PDB entry 8U10 | electron microscopy, 3.20 A resolution | chains I and H of the 58 polymer chains in the assembly

[Chain I (and H)]
Protein: Major capsid protein
From: Salmonella phage P22
Notes: chain H of this document is another copy of the same molecule, construct and numbering; everything in this record applies to it too
Reference sequence: P26747 (CAPSD_BPP22); numbering as in UniProt (aligned over 1-430)
Chain sequence (430 residues; each row starts with the number of its first residue):
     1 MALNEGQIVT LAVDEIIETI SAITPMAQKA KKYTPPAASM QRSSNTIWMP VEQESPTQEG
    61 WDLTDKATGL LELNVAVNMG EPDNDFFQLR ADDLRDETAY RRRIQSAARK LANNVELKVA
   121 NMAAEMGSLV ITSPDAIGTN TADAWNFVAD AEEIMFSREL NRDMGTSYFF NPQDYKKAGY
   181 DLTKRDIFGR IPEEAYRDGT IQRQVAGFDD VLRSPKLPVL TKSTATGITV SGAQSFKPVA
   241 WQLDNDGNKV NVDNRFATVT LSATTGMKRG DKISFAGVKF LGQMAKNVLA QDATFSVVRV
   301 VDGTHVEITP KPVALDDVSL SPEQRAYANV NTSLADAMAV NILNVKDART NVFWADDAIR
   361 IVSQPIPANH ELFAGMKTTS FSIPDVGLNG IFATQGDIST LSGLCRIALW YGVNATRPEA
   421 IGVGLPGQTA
Unresolved in the structure: 1 (chain H: 1-9)
Curated features (UniProtKB/Swiss-Prot):
  - site: Asp-14 (Essential for binding to the capsid assembly scaffolding protein), Trp-61 (Involved in capsid stabilization and maturation)

[How chain I and chain H interact]
Contacting residue pairs - 75 pairs, chain I then chain H:
  Ala-2(I) with Gly-69(H)
  Leu-3(I) with Gly-69(H); Leu-70(H), hydrogen bond (backbone-backbone); Glu-323(H)
  Asn-4(I) with Leu-70(H)
  Glu-5(I) with Leu-70(H), hydrogen bond (backbone-backbone); Leu-71(H); Glu-72(H), hydrogen bond (backbone-backbone); Val-239(H); Ala-240(H); Trp-241(H)
  Gly-6(I) with Ala-240(H); Trp-241(H)
  Gln-7(I) with Pro-50(H); Leu-73(H), hydrogen bond (side chain-backbone); Asn-74(H)
  Ile-8(I) with Trp-241(H); Lys-249(H); Asn-251(H), hydrogen bond (backbone-side chain)
  Leu-89(I) with Leu-372(H), hydrophobic
  Ala-91(I) with Ile-366(H), hydrophobic; Pro-367(H); Phe-373(H), hydrophobic
  Asp-92(I) with Gln-41(H)
  Asp-93(I) with Gln-41(H), hydrogen bond (backbone-side chain)
  Leu-94(I) with Pro-367(H); His-370(H); Leu-372(H), hydrophobic; Phe-373(H), hydrophobic
  Arg-95(I) with Ala-37(H); Ala-38(H); Gln-41(H); Asn-45(H); Gln-364(H); Pro-365(H); Pro-367(H); Trp-410(H)
  Asp-96(I) with Ala-38(H); Gln-41(H), hydrogen bond (backbone-side chain); Arg-42(H), salt bridge
  Glu-97(I) with His-370(H), salt bridge
  Thr-98(I) with Arg-42(H)
  Tyr-100(I) with Glu-371(H), hydrogen bond; Leu-372(H), hydrophobic
  Lys-377(I) with Ala-374(H); Gly-375(H)
  Phe-392(I) with Glu-371(H)
  Thr-394(I) with Glu-371(H); Leu-372(H); Ala-374(H)
  Gln-395(I) with Leu-372(H); Ala-374(H)
  Gly-396(I) with Leu-372(H); Phe-373(H); Ala-374(H), hydrogen bond (backbone-backbone); Gln-395(H), hydrogen bond (backbone-side chain)
  Asp-397(I) with Met-376(H); Gln-395(H)
  Ile-398(I) with Phe-86(H), hydrophobic; Met-376(H); Ala-393(H), hydrophobic; Gln-395(H); Leu-404(H), hydrophobic; Arg-406(H)
  Ser-399(I) with Phe-86(H); Leu-404(H); Arg-406(H), hydrogen bond (backbone-side chain)
  Leu-401(I) with Ile-366(H), hydrophobic; Phe-373(H); Ile-391(H), hydrophobic; Arg-406(H)
  Ser-402(I) with Phe-373(H)
  Gly-403(I) with Leu-372(H); Phe-373(H)
  Cys-405(I) with Leu-372(H), hydrophobic
Other interface residues (no listed pair), chain I (32 interface residues in all): Asp-14, Arg-90, Leu-404
Other interface residues (no listed pair), chain H (40 interface residues in all): Met-49, Val-51, Ala-368, Thr-394

[Overview]
Chain I and chain H form an interface of 32 and 40 residues respectively, with 11 hydrogen bonds and 2 salt
bridges. Among the polar pairs are Asp-96(I)/Arg-42(H), Glu-97(I)/His-370(H) and Gln-7(I)/Leu-73(H).
Chain I and chain H are both Major capsid protein (Salmonella phage P22); the structure, In situ cryo-EM
structure of bacteriophage P22 gp1:gp4:gp5:gp10:gp9 N-term complex in conformation 1 at 3.2A resolution, was
determined by electron microscopy together with 8TVR, 8TVU, 8U1O and 8U11 from the same study.
